PDB entry 9E76 | electron microscopy, 3.40 A resolution | chains C and A of the 19 polymer chains in the assembly

[Chain C]
Molecule: V-type proton ATPase subunit c''
From: Saccharomyces cerevisiae
Reference sequence: P23968 (VATO_YEAST); residues 1-213 here = UniProt positions 1-213
Amino-acid sequence (213 residues; row label = number of the first residue in the row):
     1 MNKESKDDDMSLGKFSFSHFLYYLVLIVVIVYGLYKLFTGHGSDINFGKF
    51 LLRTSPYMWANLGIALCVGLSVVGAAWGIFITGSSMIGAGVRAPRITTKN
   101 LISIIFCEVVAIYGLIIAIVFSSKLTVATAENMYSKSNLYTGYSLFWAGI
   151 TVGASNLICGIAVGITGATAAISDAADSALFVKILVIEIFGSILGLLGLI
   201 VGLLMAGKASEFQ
Disordered / not traced: 1-15
UniProt features mapped onto this chain:
  - site: E108 (Essential for proton translocation)
  - mutagenesis: E108 (E108D: Partial inactivation; E108L/Q/V: Inactivation)

[Chain A]
Molecule: V-type proton ATPase subunit a, vacuolar isoform
From: Saccharomyces cerevisiae
Notes: engineered mutation(s): C-terminal calmodulin binding peptide
Reference sequence: P32563 (VPH1_YEAST); residues 1-840 here = UniProt positions 1-840
Amino-acid sequence (840 residues; row label = number of the first residue in the row):
     1 MAEKEEAIFRSAEMALVQFYIPQEISRDSAYTLGQLGLVQFRDLNSKVRA
    51 FQRTFVNEIRRLDNVERQYRYFYSLLKKHDIKLYEGDTDKYLDGSGELYV
   101 PPSGSVIDDYVRNASYLEERLIQMEDATDQIEVQKNDLEQYRFILQSGDE
   151 FFLKGDNTDSTSYMDEDMIDANGENIAAAIGASVNYVTGVIARDKVATLE
   201 QILWRVLRGNLFFKTVEIEQPVYDVKTREYKHKNAFIVFSHGDLIIKRIR
   251 KIAESLDANLYDVDSSNEGRSQQLAKVNKNLSDLYTVLKTTSTTLESELY
   301 AIAKELDSWFQDVTREKAIFEILNKSNYDTNRKILIAEGWIPRDELATLQ
   351 ARLGEMIARLGIDVPSIIQVLDTNHTPPTFHRTNKFTAGFQSICDCYGIA
   401 QYREINAGLPTIVTFPFMFAIMFGDMGHGFLMTLAALSLVLNEKKINKMK
   451 RGEIFDMAFTGRYIILLMGVFSMYTGFLYNDIFSKTMTIFKSGWKWPDHW
   501 KKGESITATSVGTYPIGLDWAWHGTENALLFSNSYKMKLSILMGFIHMTY
   551 SYFFSLANHLYFNSMIDIIGNFIPGLLFMQGIFGYLSVCIVYKWAVDWVK
   601 DGKPAPGLLNMLINMFLSPGTIDDELYPHQAKVQVFLLLMALVCIPWLLL
   651 VKPLHFKFTHKKKSHEPLPSTEADASSEDLEAQQLISAMDADDAEEEEVG
   701 SGSHGEDFGDIMIHQVIHTIEFCLNCVSHTASYLRLWALSLAHAQLSSVL
   751 WTMTIQIAFGFRGFVGVFMTVALFAMWFALTCAVLVLMEGTSAMLHSLRL
   801 HWVESMSKFFVGEGLPYEPFAFEYKDMEVAVASASSSASS
Disordered / not traced: 1-2, 155-183, 660-705, 828-840
UniProt features mapped onto this chain:
  - modified residue: A2 (N-acetylalanine)
  - mutagenesis: D425 (D425N: Reduces assembly of V-ATPase complexes and reduces ATPase activity of the assembled complexes), K538 (K538A: Reduces assembly of V-ATPase complexes), K593 (K593A: Reduces ATPase activity), Q634 (Q634L: Reduces subunit stability), H729 (H729R: Reduces ATPase activity), R735 (R735L: Reduces subunit stability), L739 (L739S: Reduces ATPase activity), H743 (H743A/E/Y: Reduces ATPase activity), L746 (L746S: Reduces ATPase activity), L780 (L780S: Reduces assembly of V-ATPase complexes), E789 (E789A/D/H/Q: Abolishes ATPase activity and proton transport, but does not affect complex assembly), L800 (L800S: Reduces assembly of V-ATPase complexes), 4 further mutagenesis entries in UniProt

[Chain C / chain A interface]
Contacting residue pairs (18; chain C residue first):
  T98(C) with C396(A); Y397(A)
  L101(C) with W802(A), hydrophobic
  I105(C) with R799(A)
  E108(C) with R735(A), salt bridge; R799(A), salt bridge
  I112(C) with A731(A)
  Y113(C) with S728(A), hydrogen bond
  I116(C) with A731(A), hydrophobic; L734(A), hydrophobic
  I119(C) with W737(A), hydrophobic
  V120(C) with L609(A), hydrophobic
  L185(C) with E721(A)
  V186(C) with I717(A), hydrophobic
  I189(C) with I720(A), hydrophobic
  S192(C) with L724(A)
  L196(C) with L724(A), hydrophobic
  L204(C) with L617(A), hydrophobic
Interface residues without a listed pair, chain C (20 interface residues in all): I102, V109, L115, I193, L203
Interface residues without a listed pair, chain A (18 interface residues in all): M537, I613, V803

[Summary]
20 residues of chain C and 18 residues of chain A are in contact, with 1 hydrogen bond and 2 salt bridges.
Among the polar pairs are E108(C)-R735(A), E108(C)-R799(A) and Y113(C)-S728(A).
Chain C is V-type proton ATPase subunit c'' and chain A is V-type proton ATPase subunit a, vacuolar isoform,
both from Saccharomyces cerevisiae; the structure, Yeast V-ATPase Vo proton channel bound to nanobody 1WVA25,
was determined by electron microscopy together with 9E7L and 9MJ4 from the same study.
